PDB entry 6J6H | electron microscopy, 3.60 A resolution | chains A and D of the 41 polymer chains in the assembly

# Chain A
Protein: Pre-mRNA-splicing factor 8
From: Saccharomyces cerevisiae S288c
Reference sequence: P33334 (PRP8_YEAST); residues 1-2413 here = UniProt positions 1-2413
Sequence (2413 residues; row label = number of the first residue in the row):
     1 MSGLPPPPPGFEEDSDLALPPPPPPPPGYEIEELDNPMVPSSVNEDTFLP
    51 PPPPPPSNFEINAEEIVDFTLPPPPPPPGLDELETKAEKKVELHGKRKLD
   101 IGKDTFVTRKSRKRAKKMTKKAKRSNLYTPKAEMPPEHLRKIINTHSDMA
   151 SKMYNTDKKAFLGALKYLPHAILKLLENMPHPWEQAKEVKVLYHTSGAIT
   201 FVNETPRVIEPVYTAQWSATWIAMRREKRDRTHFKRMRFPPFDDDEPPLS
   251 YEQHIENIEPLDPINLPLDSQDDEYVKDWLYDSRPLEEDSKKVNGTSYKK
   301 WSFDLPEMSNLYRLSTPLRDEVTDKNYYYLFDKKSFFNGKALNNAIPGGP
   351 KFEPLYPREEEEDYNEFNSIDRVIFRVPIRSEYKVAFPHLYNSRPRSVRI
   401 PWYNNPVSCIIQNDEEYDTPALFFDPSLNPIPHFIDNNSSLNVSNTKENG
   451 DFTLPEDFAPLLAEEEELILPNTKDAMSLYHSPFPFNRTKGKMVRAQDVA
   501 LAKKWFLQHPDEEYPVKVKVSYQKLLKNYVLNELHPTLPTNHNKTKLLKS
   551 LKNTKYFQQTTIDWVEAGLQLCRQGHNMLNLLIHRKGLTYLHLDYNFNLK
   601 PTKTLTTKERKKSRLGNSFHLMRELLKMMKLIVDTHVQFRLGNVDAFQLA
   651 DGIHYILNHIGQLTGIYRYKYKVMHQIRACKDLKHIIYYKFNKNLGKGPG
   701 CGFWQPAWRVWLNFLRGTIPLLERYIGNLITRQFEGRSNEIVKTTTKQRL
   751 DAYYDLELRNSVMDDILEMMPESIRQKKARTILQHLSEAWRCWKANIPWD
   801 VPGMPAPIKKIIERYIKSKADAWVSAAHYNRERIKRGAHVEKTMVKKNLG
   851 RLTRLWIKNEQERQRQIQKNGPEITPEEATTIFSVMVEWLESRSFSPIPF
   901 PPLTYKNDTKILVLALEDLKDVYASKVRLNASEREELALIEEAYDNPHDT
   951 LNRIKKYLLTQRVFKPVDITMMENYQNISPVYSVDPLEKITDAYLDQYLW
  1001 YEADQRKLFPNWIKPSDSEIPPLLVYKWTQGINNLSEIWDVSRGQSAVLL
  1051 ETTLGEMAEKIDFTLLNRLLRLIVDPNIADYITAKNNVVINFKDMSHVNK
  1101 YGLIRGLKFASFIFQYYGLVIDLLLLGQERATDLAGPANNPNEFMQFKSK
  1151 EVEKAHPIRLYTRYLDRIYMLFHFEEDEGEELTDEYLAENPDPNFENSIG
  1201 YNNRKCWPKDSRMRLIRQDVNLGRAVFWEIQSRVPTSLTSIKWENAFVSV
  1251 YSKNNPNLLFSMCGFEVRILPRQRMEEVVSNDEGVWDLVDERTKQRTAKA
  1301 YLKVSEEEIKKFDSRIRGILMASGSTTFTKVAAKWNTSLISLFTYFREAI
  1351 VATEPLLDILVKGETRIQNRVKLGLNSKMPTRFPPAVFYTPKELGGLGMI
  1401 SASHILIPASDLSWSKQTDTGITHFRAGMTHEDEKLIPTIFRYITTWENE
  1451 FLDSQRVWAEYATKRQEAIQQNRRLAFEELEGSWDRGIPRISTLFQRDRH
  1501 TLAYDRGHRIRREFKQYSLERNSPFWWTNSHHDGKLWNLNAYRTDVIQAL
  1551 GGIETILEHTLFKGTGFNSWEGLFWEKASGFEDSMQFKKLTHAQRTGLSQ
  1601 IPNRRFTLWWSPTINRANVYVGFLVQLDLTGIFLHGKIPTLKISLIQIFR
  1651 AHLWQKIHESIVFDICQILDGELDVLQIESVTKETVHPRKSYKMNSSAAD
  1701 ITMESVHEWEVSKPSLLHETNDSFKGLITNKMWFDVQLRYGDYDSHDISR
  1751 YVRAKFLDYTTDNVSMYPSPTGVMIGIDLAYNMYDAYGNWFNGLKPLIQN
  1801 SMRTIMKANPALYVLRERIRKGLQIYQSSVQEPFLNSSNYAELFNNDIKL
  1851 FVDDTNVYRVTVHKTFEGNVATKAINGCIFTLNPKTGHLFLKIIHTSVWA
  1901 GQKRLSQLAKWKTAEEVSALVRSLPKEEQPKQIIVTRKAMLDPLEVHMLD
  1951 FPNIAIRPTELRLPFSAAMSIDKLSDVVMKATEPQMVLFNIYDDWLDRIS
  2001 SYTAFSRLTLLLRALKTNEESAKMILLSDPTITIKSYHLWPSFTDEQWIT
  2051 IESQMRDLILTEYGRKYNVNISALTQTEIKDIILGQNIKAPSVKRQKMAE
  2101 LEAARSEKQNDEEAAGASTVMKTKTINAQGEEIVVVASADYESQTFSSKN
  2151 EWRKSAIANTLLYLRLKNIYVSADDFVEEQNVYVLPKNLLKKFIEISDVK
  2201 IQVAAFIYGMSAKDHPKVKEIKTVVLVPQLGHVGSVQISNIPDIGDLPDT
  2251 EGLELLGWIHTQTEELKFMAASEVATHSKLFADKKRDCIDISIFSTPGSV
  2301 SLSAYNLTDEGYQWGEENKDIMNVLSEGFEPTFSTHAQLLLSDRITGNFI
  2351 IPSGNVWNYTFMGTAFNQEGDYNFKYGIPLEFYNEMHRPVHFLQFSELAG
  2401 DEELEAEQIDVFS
Disordered / not traced: 1-126, 435-449, 1578-1598, 1830-1839, 2086-2413
Ligand contacts: inositol hexakisphosphate (IHP): Arg-236, Lys-517, His-659, Lys-684, His-685, Tyr-688, Tyr-689, Asn-692, Lys-697, Gly-698, Pro-699, Asn-1618

# Chain D
Molecule: U5 snRNA
From: Saccharomyces cerevisiae S288c
Sequence (214 nucleotides; numbered 1 to 214; the number before each row is that of its first residue):
     1 AAGCAGCUUUACAGAUCAAUGGCGGAGGGAGGUCAACAUCAAGAACUGUG
    51 GGCCUUUUAUUGCCUAUAGAACUUAUAACGAACAUGGUUCUUGCCUUUUA
   101 CCAGAACCAUCCGGGUGUUGUCUCCAUAGAAACAGGUAAAGCUGUCCGUU
   151 ACUGUGGGCUUGCCAUAUUUUUUGGAACUUUUCUGCCCUUUUUCUCAAUG
   201 AGUAAGGAGGGCGU
Disordered / not traced: 56-59, 184-214

# Chain A / chain D interface
Residue-residue contacts - 125 pairs, chain A then chain D:
  Tyr-128(A) with C34(D), hydrogen bond to the sugar; A35(D), sugar contact; G120(D), base contact; U121(D), hydrogen bond to the sugar
  Thr-129(A) with U121(D), sugar contact
  Pro-130(A) with U121(D), sugar contact; C122(D), sugar contact
  His-170(A) with C112(D), salt bridge to the phosphate
  Leu-173(A) with C112(D), sugar contact
  Lys-174(A) with G113(D), salt bridge to the phosphate
  Lys-190(A) with U33(D), sugar contact; C34(D), salt bridge to the phosphate
  Asn-203(A) with U33(D), sugar contact
  Glu-204(A) with U33(D), base contact
  Thr-205(A) with U33(D), hydrogen bond to the base
  Arg-207(A) with U33(D), base contact; G114(D), salt bridge to the phosphate
  Arg-284(A) with U33(D), hydrogen bond to the base
  Asn-294(A) with G31(D), phosphate contact
  Gly-295(A) with G31(D), phosphate contact; G32(D), phosphate contact
  Thr-296(A) with G32(D), hydrogen bond to the phosphate; U33(D), hydrogen bond to the phosphate
  Ser-297(A) with G32(D), hydrogen bond to the phosphate; U33(D), phosphate contact
  Lys-299(A) with G115(D), phosphate contact
  Lys-300(A) with U116(D), salt bridge to the phosphate
  Lys-325(A) with U76(D), base contact
  Asp-332(A) with U76(D), base contact
  Lys-333(A) with A77(D), salt bridge to the phosphate
  Lys-334(A) with A77(D), phosphate contact
  Lys-340(A) with G104(D), hydrogen bond to the phosphate; A105(D), salt bridge to the phosphate
  Phe-352(A) with G104(D), phosphate contact
  Glu-353(A) with A103(D), phosphate contact; G104(D), hydrogen bond to the phosphate
  Pro-354(A) with G104(D), sugar contact
  Leu-355(A) with A105(D), sugar contact
  Arg-358(A) with U91(D), hydrogen bond to the phosphate; U92(D), salt bridge to the phosphate
  Trp-402(A) with U76(D), stacking on the base
  Asn-405(A) with U76(D), hydrogen bond to the base
  Phe-484(A) with A81(D), stacking on the base
  Arg-488(A) with A81(D), base contact
  Lys-492(A) with G80(D), salt bridge to the phosphate; G115(D), sugar contact
  Arg-495(A) with G80(D), base contact; C112(D), hydrogen bond to the sugar; G113(D), hydrogen bond to the sugar
  Gln-497(A) with A82(D), sugar contact
  Asp-498(A) with A82(D), hydrogen bond to the sugar
  Lys-503(A) with A82(D), phosphate contact; C83(D), salt bridge to the phosphate
  Lys-527(A) with G104(D), salt bridge to the phosphate
  Asn-528(A) with A84(D), phosphate contact
  Leu-531(A) with G104(D), phosphate contact
  Asn-532(A) with C83(D), hydrogen bond to the base; A84(D), hydrogen bond to the phosphate
  Glu-533(A) with C83(D), base contact
  Leu-534(A) with A105(D), phosphate contact
  His-535(A) with A105(D), salt bridge to the phosphate; A106(D), phosphate contact
  Thr-537(A) with A84(D), hydrogen bond to the base; U85(D), base contact; A109(D), base contact
  Leu-538(A) with A41(D), base contact
  Pro-539(A) with C79(D), base contact; G80(D), base contact; C112(D), base contact; G113(D), base contact
  Thr-540(A) with U110(D), phosphate contact
  Asn-541(A) with C40(D), hydrogen bond to the base; A41(D), phosphate contact; C79(D), base contact
  Asn-543(A) with C111(D), phosphate contact; C112(D), phosphate contact
  Lys-544(A) with U39(D), hydrogen bond to the base; C40(D), base contact
  Lys-546(A) with C112(D), salt bridge to the phosphate; G113(D), base contact
  Lys-549(A) with A35(D), phosphate contact; A36(D), salt bridge to the phosphate
  Lys-552(A) with C34(D), salt bridge to the phosphate; A35(D), salt bridge to the phosphate
  Gln-559(A) with C34(D), phosphate contact
  Arg-668(A) with A100(D), sugar contact
  Lys-670(A) with U85(D), phosphate contact; G86(D), salt bridge to the phosphate; C101(D), salt bridge to the phosphate
  Tyr-671(A) with A100(D), hydrogen bond to the phosphate; C101(D), hydrogen bond to the phosphate
  Lys-672(A) with U85(D), salt bridge to the phosphate; G86(D), salt bridge to the phosphate; C101(D), hydrogen bond to the phosphate
  His-675(A) with C102(D), salt bridge to the phosphate; A103(D), salt bridge to the phosphate
  Gln-676(A) with A84(D), hydrogen bond to the phosphate; U85(D), phosphate contact
  Arg-709(A) with A82(D), hydrogen bond to the phosphate; C83(D), salt bridge to the phosphate
  Asn-713(A) with C83(D), hydrogen bond to the phosphate; A84(D), hydrogen bond to the sugar
  Phe-714(A) with A84(D), sugar contact
  Arg-716(A) with A84(D), hydrogen bond to the base; C111(D), hydrogen bond to the base; C112(D), hydrogen bond to the base
  Gly-717(A) with A84(D), hydrogen bond to the sugar; U85(D), hydrogen bond to the sugar
  Ile-719(A) with C111(D), sugar contact
  Pro-720(A) with U110(D), sugar contact; C111(D), sugar contact
  Leu-721(A) with G86(D), sugar contact
  Arg-724(A) with G86(D), sugar contact
  Lys-747(A) with U98(D), salt bridge to the phosphate
  Arg-836(A) with U92(D), salt bridge to the phosphate
  His-839(A) with C95(D), base contact
  Glu-841(A) with U97(D), phosphate contact
  Lys-842(A) with U96(D), sugar contact; U97(D), hydrogen bond to the phosphate
  Arg-1366(A) with C95(D), phosphate contact
  Asn-1369(A) with C95(D), hydrogen bond to the phosphate
  Arg-1370(A) with C95(D), phosphate contact; U96(D), salt bridge to the phosphate
  Leu-1373(A) with C95(D), phosphate contact
  Lys-1378(A) with C94(D), sugar contact
Other interface residues (no listed pair), chain A (90 interface residues in all): Leu-127, Glu-177, Tyr-298, Pro-357, Ala-500, Leu-547, Asn-553, Asn-617, Tyr-669, Lys-1362
Other interface residues (no listed pair), chain D (45 interface residues in all): U99

# Summary
90 residues of chain A and 45 residues of chain D are in contact, with 33 hydrogen bonds, 26 salt bridges and
2 aromatic stacking contacts. Polar contacts include Thr-205(A)/U33(D), Arg-284(A)/U33(D) and
Asn-405(A)/U76(D). Bound to chain A: inositol hexakisphosphate.
Here chain A is Pre-mRNA-splicing factor 8 and chain D is U5 snRNA, both from Saccharomyces cerevisiae S288c.
Entry 6J6H (Cryo-EM structure of the yeast B*-a1 complex at an average resolution of 3.6 angstrom) was
determined by electron microscopy (same publication as 6J6G, 6J6N and 6J6Q).
